9J1O - chains A and C of the 3 polymer chains in the assembly; structure by X-ray diffraction, 2.23 A resolution.

# Chain A
Molecule: 15-nt DNA strand
Sequence (15 nucleotides; numbered 2 to 16; the number before each row is that of its first residue):
     2 TGAAAAGGGA ATTGG
Glycans and other covalent adducts: 2'-deoxyadenosine (3D1) linked to DT2

# Chain C
Protein: Transcription factor Spi-B
Source organism: Mus musculus
Reference sequence: O35906 (SPIB_MOUSE); aligned to UniProt positions 160-265 over residues 162-267 (the alignment contains insertions or deletions, so no single offset holds)
Amino-acid sequence (106 residues; each row starts with the number of its first residue):
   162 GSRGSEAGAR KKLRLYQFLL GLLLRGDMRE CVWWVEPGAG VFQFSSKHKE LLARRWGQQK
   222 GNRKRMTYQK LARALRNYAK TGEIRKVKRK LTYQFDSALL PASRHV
Not modelled in the structure: 162-168, 264-267

# How chain A and chain C interact
Residue-residue contacts - 19 pairs, chain A then chain C:
  DA6(A) - Ser207(C)  hydrogen bond to the phosphate
  DA6(A) - Lys210(C)  salt bridge to the phosphate
  DA6(A) - Lys251(C)  salt bridge to the phosphate
  DA6(A) - Leu252(C)  phosphate contact
  DA7(A) - Gln230(C)  base contact
  DA7(A) - Lys247(C)  salt bridge to the phosphate
  DA7(A) - Arg250(C)  phosphate contact
  DA7(A) - Lys251(C)  phosphate contact
  DA7(A) - Leu252(C)  hydrogen bond to the phosphate
  DG8(A) - Arg237(C)  hydrogen bond to the base
  DG8(A) - Lys247(C)  phosphate contact
  DG9(A) - Arg234(C)  base contact
  DG9(A) - Arg237(C)  hydrogen bond to the base
  DG10(A) - Arg234(C)  hydrogen bond to the base
  DA11(A) - Arg234(C)  base contact
  DG15(A) - Lys173(C)  phosphate contact
  DG16(A) - Ala170(C)  phosphate contact
  DG16(A) - Arg171(C)  hydrogen bond to the phosphate
  DG16(A) - Lys173(C)  salt bridge to the phosphate
Interface residues without a listed pair, chain A (9 interface residues in all): DA5
Interface residues without a listed pair, chain C (13 interface residues in all): Thr253

# Overview
9 residues of chain A and 13 residues of chain C are in contact; the contacts include 6 hydrogen bonds and 4
salt bridges. Polar contacts include DG8(A)-Arg237(C), DG9(A)-Arg237(C) and DG10(A)-Arg234(C). Covalently
linked 2'-deoxyadenosine: at DT2(A).
Here chain A is a 15-nt DNA strand and chain C is Transcription factor Spi-B (Mus musculus). Entry 9J1O (Mouse
Spi-B Ets domain in complex with DNA containing GGAA sequence) was determined by X-ray diffraction together
with 9J1N from the same study.
